8JZV - chains A and B; structure by X-ray diffraction, 1.50 A resolution.

[Chain A]
Molecule: Replication protein A 70 kDa DNA-binding subunit
From: Homo sapiens
UniProtKB: P27694 (RFA1_HUMAN); residue numbers follow UniProt; this construct covers 1-120
Sequence (120 residues; numbered 1 to 120; the number before each row is that of its first residue):
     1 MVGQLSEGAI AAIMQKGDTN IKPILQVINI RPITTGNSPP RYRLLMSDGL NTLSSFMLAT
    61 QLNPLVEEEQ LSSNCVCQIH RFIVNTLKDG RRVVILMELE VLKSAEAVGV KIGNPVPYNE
Disordered / not traced: 35-38, 120
Swiss-Prot annotation at these positions:
  - modified residue: Met1 (N-acetylmethionine)
  - cross-link (Glycyl lysine isopeptide (Lys-Gly)): Lys22 (interchain with G-Cter in ubiquitin), Lys88 (interchain with G-Cter in ubiquitin)
  - mutagenesis: Arg41 (R41E: Loss of HELB-binding; when associated with E-43), Arg43 (R43E: Loss of HELB-binding; when associated with E-41)
Reported in the primary citation:
  - disease-associated variants - R31C, R31H (citing earlier work)

[Chain B]
Molecule: Ewing's tumor-associated antigen 1
From: Homo sapiens
UniProtKB: Q9NY74 (ETAA1_HUMAN); residue numbers follow UniProt; this construct covers 599-622
Sequence (24 residues; each row starts with the number of its first residue):
   599 TWEADDVDDD LLYQACDDIE RLTQ
Disordered / not traced: 616-622
Swiss-Prot annotation at these positions:
  - motif: Asp603 to Glu618 (RBM1 motif)
Reported in the primary citation:
  - mutagenesis - W600A/L610A/Y611A: decreased binding to Replication protein A 70 kDa DNA-binding subunit (chain A)
  - mutagenesis - W600A/L610A/Y611A: decreased localization to RPA

[How chain A and chain B interact]
Residue-residue contacts - 27 pairs, chain A then chain B:
  Arg31(A) - Ala602(B)
  Arg31(A) - Asp607(B)  salt bridge
  Ile33(A) - Asp607(B)
  Ile33(A) - Tyr611(B)
  Pro39(A) - Tyr611(B)  hydrogen bond (backbone-side chain)
  Arg41(A) - Tyr611(B)  hydrogen bond (side chain-backbone)
  Arg41(A) - Cys614(B)
  Arg41(A) - Asp615(B)  salt bridge
  Arg43(A) - Trp600(B)
  Arg43(A) - Glu601(B)  hydrogen bond (side chain-backbone)
  Arg43(A) - Asp607(B)  salt bridge
  Arg43(A) - Leu610(B)
  Ser54(A) - Trp600(B)
  Ser55(A) - Trp600(B)
  Ser55(A) - Leu610(B)
  Met57(A) - Leu610(B)  hydrophobic
  Met57(A) - Cys614(B)  hydrophobic
  Asn85(A) - Ala613(B)  hydrogen bond (side chain-backbone)
  Leu87(A) - Trp600(B)  hydrophobic
  Arg91(A) - Thr599(B)  hydrogen bond (side chain-backbone)
  Arg91(A) - Trp600(B)
  Arg91(A) - Asp606(B)  salt bridge
  Arg91(A) - Leu609(B)
  Arg92(A) - Trp600(B)
  Val93(A) - Leu610(B)  hydrophobic
  Val93(A) - Ala613(B)  hydrophobic
  Ile95(A) - Ala613(B)
Interface residues without a listed pair, chain A (15 interface residues in all): Thr34
From the paper, about this interface:
  - pairs named by the authors: Arg41(A)-Tyr611(B) (cation-pi contact), Arg91(A)-Trp600(B) (cation-pi contact)
  - interface residues, chain A: Arg31(A), Ile33(A), Arg43(A), Met57(A), Leu87(A), Arg91(A), Val93(A), Ile95(A)
  - interface residues, chain B: Trp600(B), Asp606(B), Asp607(B), Leu609(B), Leu610(B), Tyr611(B), Ala613(B)

[Overview]
Chain A and chain B form an interface of 15 and 12 residues respectively; the contacts include 5 hydrogen
bonds and 4 salt bridges. Polar pairs include Arg31(A)-Asp607(B), Arg41(A)-Asp615(B) and Arg43(A)-Asp607(B).
The authors report cation-pi contacts between Arg41(A) and Tyr611(B) and Arg91(A) and Trp600(B). The paper
reports that W600A/L610A/Y611A of chain B reduce binding to Replication protein A 70 kDa DNA-binding subunit
(chain A); interface residues Arg31(A), Ile33(A) and Trp600(B) among others.
Chain A is Replication protein A 70 kDa DNA-binding subunit and chain B is Ewing's tumor-associated antigen 1,
both from Homo sapiens; the structure, RPA70N-ETAA1 fusion, was determined by X-ray diffraction, deposited
together with 7XUV, 7XV0, 7XV1, 7XV4, 8JZY and 8K00.
